Entry 8VYA (X-ray diffraction, 2.12 A resolution); this record covers chains B and D of the 6 polymer chains in the assembly.

== Chain B ==
Name: SARS-CoV-2 Omicron variant spike glycoprotein N-terminal heptad repeat domain (Q954H)
UniProt: P0DTC2 (SPIKE_SARS2); numbering as in UniProt (aligned over 912-966)
Sequence (57 residues; numbered 911 to 967; the number before each row is that of its first residue):
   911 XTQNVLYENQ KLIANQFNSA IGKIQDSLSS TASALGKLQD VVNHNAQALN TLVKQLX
Not modelled in the structure: 911
Sequence notes: acetylation (911); engineered mutation His-954 (Gln in P0DTC2); amidation (967)
Modified positions: ACE (acetyl group) at position 911; NH2 (amino group) at position 967

== Chain D ==
Name: SARS-CoV-2 Omicron variant spike glycoprotein C-terminal heptad repeat domain
UniProt: P0DTC2 (SPIKE_SARS2); residue numbers follow UniProt; this construct covers 1168-1203
Sequence (38 residues; each row starts with the number of its first residue):
  1167 XDISGINASV VNIQKEIDRL NEVAKNLNES LIDLQELX
Not modelled in the structure: 1167-1171, 1204
Sequence notes: acetylation (1167); amidation (1204)
Modified positions: ACE (acetyl group) at position 1167; NH2 (amino group) at position 1204
Curated features (UniProtKB/Swiss-Prot):
  - glycosylation (N-linked (GlcNAc...) asparagine): Asn-1173 (complex), Asn-1194 (complex)

== Chain B / chain D interface ==
Contacting residue pairs - 44 pairs, chain B then chain D:
  Thr-912(B) with Leu-1203(D)
  Val-915(B) with Leu-1203(D), hydrophobic
  Glu-918(B) with Gln-1201(D), hydrogen bond
  Asn-919(B) with Leu-1200(D); Gln-1201(D), hydrogen bond (side chain-backbone)
  Leu-922(B) with Asp-1199(D)
  Ile-923(B) with Ile-1198(D), hydrophobic; Leu-1200(D), hydrophobic
  Gln-926(B) with Glu-1195(D), hydrogen bond (side chain-backbone); Ser-1196(D); Leu-1197(D), hydrogen bond (side chain-backbone); Ile-1198(D)
  Ser-929(B) with Ser-1196(D), hydrogen bond
  Ala-930(B) with Leu-1193(D), hydrophobic; Ser-1196(D)
  Lys-933(B) with Val-1189(D); Asn-1192(D); Leu-1193(D); Ser-1196(D), hydrogen bond
  Asp-936(B) with Arg-1185(D), salt bridge
  Ser-937(B) with Leu-1186(D)
  Ser-940(B) with Glu-1182(D); Arg-1185(D)
  Thr-941(B) with Leu-1186(D)
  Ser-943(B) with Glu-1182(D), hydrogen bond
  Ala-944(B) with Ile-1179(D), hydrophobic; Glu-1182(D)
  Lys-947(B) with Val-1177(D); Ile-1179(D); Glu-1182(D), salt bridge
  Leu-948(B) with Val-1177(D), hydrophobic; Ile-1179(D), hydrophobic
  Val-951(B) with Ser-1175(D); Val-1177(D), hydrophobic
  His-954(B) with Asn-1173(D); Ala-1174(D); Ser-1175(D), hydrogen bond
  Asn-955(B) with Ala-1174(D); Ser-1175(D), hydrogen bond (side chain-backbone)
  Ala-958(B) with Ile-1172(D); Asn-1173(D)
  Thr-961(B) with Ile-1172(D)
  Leu-962(B) with Ile-1172(D)
  Gln-965(B) with Ile-1172(D)
Other interface residues (no listed pair), chain D (22 interface residues in all): Val-1176, Asn-1178

== Summary ==
25 residues of chain B face 22 of chain D across their interface; the contacts include 9 hydrogen bonds and 2
salt bridges. Polar contacts include Asp-936(B)/Arg-1185(D), Lys-947(B)/Glu-1182(D) and
Glu-918(B)/Gln-1201(D).
Here chain B is SARS-CoV-2 Omicron variant spike glycoprotein N-terminal heptad repeat domain (Q954H) and
chain D is SARS-CoV-2 Omicron variant spike glycoprotein C-terminal heptad repeat domain. Entry 8VYA
(SARS-CoV-2 Omicron Variant Spike Glycoprotein Fusion Core (Q954H)) was determined by X-ray diffraction.
